Entry 7YPE (X-ray diffraction, 2.20 A resolution); this record covers chain A.

[Chain A]
Molecule: E301R
From: African swine fever virus
UniProtKB: A0A0A1E3R5 (A0A0A1E3R5_ASF); residue numbers follow UniProt; this construct covers 1-301
Chain sequence (303 residues; each row starts with the number of its first residue; numbers below 1 keep their minus sign (Gly-1 is residue -1)):
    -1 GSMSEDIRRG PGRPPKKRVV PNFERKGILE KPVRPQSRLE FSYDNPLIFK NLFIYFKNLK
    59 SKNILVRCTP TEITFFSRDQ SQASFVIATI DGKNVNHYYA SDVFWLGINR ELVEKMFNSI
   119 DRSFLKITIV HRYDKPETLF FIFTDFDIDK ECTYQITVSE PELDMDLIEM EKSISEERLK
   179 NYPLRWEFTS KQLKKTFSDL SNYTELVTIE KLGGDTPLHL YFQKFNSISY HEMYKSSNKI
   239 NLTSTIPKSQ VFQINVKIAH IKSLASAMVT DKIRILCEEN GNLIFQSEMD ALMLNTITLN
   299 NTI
Unresolved in the structure: -1, 4-15, 298-301
Modified positions: Mse1, Mse114, Mse163, Mse168, Mse231, Mse266, Mse287, Mse291 (selenomethionine; parent Met)
Sequence notes: expression tag (-1 to 0)
From the paper describing this entry:
  - self-association interface (contacts with another copy of this molecule); pairs are residue here / residue on that copy: Leu110-Tyr201 (backbone contact), Mse114-Tyr201 (backbone contact), Ser117-Lys193 (backbone contact)
  - contacts within the chain: Arg65-Glu169 (salt bridge)

[Summary]
From the paper: a self-association interface involving Leu110, Mse114 and Ser117 among others; contacts within
the chain involving Arg65 and Glu169.
Chain A is E301R (African swine fever virus); the structure, Crystal structure of AsfvPCNA in space group of
P63, was determined by X-ray diffraction, deposited together with 7YPF.
